Entry 6PSF (electron microscopy, 3.50 A resolution); this record covers chains C and D of the 5 polymer chains in the assembly.

# Chain C
Molecule: Capsid protein VP2
From: Rhinovirus C
Notes: EC 3.4.22.29, 3.6.1.15, 3.4.22.28, 2.7.7.48
UniProtKB: E5D8F2 (E5D8F2_9ENTO); residues 1-265 here correspond to UniProt positions 68-332 (UniProt number = residue number + 67)
Chain sequence (265 residues; row label = number of the first residue in the row):
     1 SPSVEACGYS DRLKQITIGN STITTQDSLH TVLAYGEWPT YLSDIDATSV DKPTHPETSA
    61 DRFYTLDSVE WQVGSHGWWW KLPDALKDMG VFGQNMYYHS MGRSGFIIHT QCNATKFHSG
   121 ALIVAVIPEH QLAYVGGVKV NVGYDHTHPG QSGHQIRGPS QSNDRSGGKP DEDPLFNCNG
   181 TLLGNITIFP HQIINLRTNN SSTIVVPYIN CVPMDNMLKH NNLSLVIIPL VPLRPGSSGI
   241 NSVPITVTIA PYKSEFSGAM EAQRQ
Disordered / not traced: 1-12
UniProt features mapped onto this chain:
  - site: Q265 (Cleavage)

# Chain D
Molecule: Capsid protein VP4
From: Rhinovirus C
Notes: EC 3.4.22.29, 3.6.1.15, 3.4.22.28, 2.7.7.48
UniProtKB: E5D8F2 (E5D8F2_9ENTO); residues 1-66 here correspond to UniProt positions 2-67 (UniProt number = residue number + 1)
Chain sequence (66 residues; each row starts with the number of its first residue):
     1 GAQVSRQNNG THENGVTASN GSVIKYFNIN YYKDSASSGL SRQDFSQDPS KFTQPLVDTL
    61 TNPALM
Disordered / not traced: 1-27, 43-47, 58-66
UniProt features mapped onto this chain:
  - site: M66 (Cleavage)
  - lipidation: G1 (N-myristoyl glycine)

# Interface between chain C and chain D
Contacting residue pairs (7; chain C residue first):
  H30(C) - L56(D)
  T31(C) - L56(D)
  T31(C) - V57(D)  hydrogen bond (backbone-backbone)
  V32(C) - P55(D)
  L33(C) - P55(D)  hydrogen bond (backbone-backbone)
  Y35(C) - K51(D)  hydrogen bond (backbone-side chain)
  Y35(C) - F52(D)  hydrophobic
Interface residues without a listed pair, chain C (8 interface residues in all): G36, E37, W38

# In short
8 residues of chain C and 5 residues of chain D are in contact, with 3 hydrogen bonds. Polar contacts include
Y35(C)-K51(D), T31(C)-V57(D) and L33(C)-P55(D).
Here chain C is Capsid protein VP2 and chain D is Capsid protein VP4, both from Rhinovirus C. Entry 6PSF
(Rhinovirus C15 complexed with domains I and II of receptor CDHR3) was determined by electron microscopy (same
publication as 6PPO).
